Entry 2JJ1 (X-ray diffraction, 2.70 A resolution); this record covers chains A and G of the 7 polymer chains in the assembly.

[Chain A]
Name: ATP synthase subunit alpha heart isoform
From: Bos taurus
Notes: EC 3.6.1.34
UniProt: P19483 (ATPA_BOVIN); residues 2-510 here correspond to UniProt positions 45-553 (UniProt number = residue number + 43)
Amino-acid sequence (510 residues; row label = number of the first residue in the row):
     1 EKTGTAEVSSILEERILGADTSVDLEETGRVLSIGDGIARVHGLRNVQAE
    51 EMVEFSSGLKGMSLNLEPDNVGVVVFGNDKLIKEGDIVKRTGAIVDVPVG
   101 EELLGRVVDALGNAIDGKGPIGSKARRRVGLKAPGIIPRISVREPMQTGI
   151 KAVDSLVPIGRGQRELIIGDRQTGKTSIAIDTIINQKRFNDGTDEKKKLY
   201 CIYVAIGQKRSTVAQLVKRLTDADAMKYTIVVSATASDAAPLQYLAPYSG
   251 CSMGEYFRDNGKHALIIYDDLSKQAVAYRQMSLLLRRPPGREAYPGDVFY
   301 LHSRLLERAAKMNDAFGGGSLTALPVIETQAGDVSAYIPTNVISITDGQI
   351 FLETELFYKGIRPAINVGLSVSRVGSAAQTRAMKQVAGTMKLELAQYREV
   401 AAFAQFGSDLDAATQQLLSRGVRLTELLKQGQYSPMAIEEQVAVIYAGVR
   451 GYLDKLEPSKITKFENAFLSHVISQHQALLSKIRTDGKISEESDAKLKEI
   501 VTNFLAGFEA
Disordered / not traced: 1-23
Bound ions: Mg2+: Thr176 (together with AMP-PNP)
Small-molecule neighbours: AMP-PNP (ANP; phosphoaminophosphonic acid-adenylate ester): Asp170, Arg171, Gln172, Thr173, Gly174, Lys175, Thr176, Ser177, Glu328, Phe357, Arg362, Pro363, Gln430, Gly431, Gln432, Tyr433
UniProt features mapped onto this chain:
  - binding site (ATP): Gln172, Gly174, Lys175, Thr176, Ser177, Gln430, Gln432
  - binding site (Mg(2+)): Thr176, Asp269
  - site: Ser370 (Required for activity)
  - modified residue: Ser10 (Phosphoserine), Ser22 (Phosphoserine), Ser33 (Phosphoserine), Ser63 (Phosphoserine), Lys80 (N6-acetyllysine), Lys83 (N6-acetyllysine), Lys89 (N6-acetyllysine), Thr91 (Phosphothreonine), Lys118 (N6-acetyllysine), Ser123 (Phosphoserine), Lys124 (N6-acetyllysine), Ser141 (Phosphoserine), Arg161 (Omega-N-methylarginine), Lys187 (N6-acetyllysine), Lys196 (N6-acetyllysine), Lys197 (N6-acetyllysine), Lys218 (N6-acetyllysine), Lys262 (N6-acetyllysine), Lys384 (N6-acetyllysine), Lys391 (N6-acetyllysine) and 5 more in UniProt
  - glycosylation: Ser33 (O-linked (GlcNAc) serine)

[Chain G]
Name: ATP synthase gamma chain
From: Bos taurus
Notes: EC 3.6.1.34
UniProt: P05631 (ATPG_BOVIN); residues 1-272 here correspond to UniProt positions 26-297 (UniProt number = residue number + 25)
Amino-acid sequence (272 residues; row label = number of the first residue in the row):
     1 ATLKDITRRLKSIKNIQKITKSMKMVAAAKYARAERELKPARVYGVGSLA
    51 LYEKADIKTPEDKKKHLIIGVSSDRGLCGAIHSSVAKQMKSEAANLAAAG
   101 KEVKIIGVGDKIRSILHRTHSDQFLVTFKEVGRRPPTFGDASVIALELLN
   151 SGYEFDEGSIIFNRFRSVISYKTEEKPIFSLDTISSAESMSIYDDIDADV
   201 LRNYQEYSLANIIYYSLKESTTSEQSARMTAMDNASKNASEMIDKLTLTF
   251 NRTRQAVITKELIEIISGAAAL
Disordered / not traced: 48-71, 90-105, 116-128, 141-160, 174-205
Small-molecule neighbours: piceatannol (PIT): Ala256, Thr259, Lys260, Ile263, Glu264
UniProt features mapped onto this chain:
  - modified residue: Lys14 (N6-acetyllysine), Lys24 (N6-succinyllysine), Lys30 (N6-acetyllysine), Lys90 (N6-acetyllysine), Ser121 (Phosphoserine), Lys129 (N6-acetyllysine), Lys172 (N6-acetyllysine), Lys245 (N6-succinyllysine)

[How chain A and chain G interact]
Residue-residue contacts (17):
  Arg286(A) - Leu272(G)
  Pro289(A) - Ile265(G)  hydrophobic
  Gly290(A) - Leu262(G)
  Arg291(A) - Ile258(G)
  Arg291(A) - Leu262(G)
  Glu292(A) - Glu261(G)
  Ala293(A) - Ile265(G)
  Ala331(A) - Lys4(G)
  Glu355(A) - Lys11(G)  salt bridge
  Phe403(A) - Lys18(G)
  Phe403(A) - Ser22(G)
  Phe406(A) - Ile19(G)  hydrophobic
  Ser408(A) - Arg133(G)
  Asp409(A) - Val26(G)
  Asp409(A) - Lys30(G)  salt bridge
  Asp409(A) - Arg133(G)  salt bridge
  Asp409(A) - Arg134(G)  salt bridge
Also at the interface, not in a pair above, chain A (13 interface residues in all): Ala402
Also at the interface, not in a pair above, chain G (16 interface residues in all): Arg75, Ile266

[In short]
The interface between chain A and chain G involves 13 residues on one side and 16 on the other; the contacts
include 4 salt bridges. Polar pairs include Glu355(A)-Lys11(G), Asp409(A)-Lys30(G) and Asp409(A)-Arg133(G).
Ligands of chain A: AMP-PNP. Bound to chain G: piceatannol.
Here chain A is ATP synthase subunit alpha heart isoform and chain G is ATP synthase gamma chain, both from
Bos taurus. Entry 2JJ1 (The Structure of F1-ATPase inhibited by piceatannol) was determined by X-ray
diffraction together with 2JIZ and 2JJ2 from the same study.
